PDB entry 2P6T | X-ray diffraction, 2.90 A resolution | chains A and G of the 8 polymer chains in the assembly

== Chain A (and G) ==
Molecule: Transcriptional regulator, LRP/AsnC family
Source organism: Neisseria meningitidis
Notes: chain G of this document is another copy of the same molecule, construct and numbering; everything in this record applies to it too
UniProtKB: Q9K0L9 (Q9K0L9_NEIMB); residues 1-160 here correspond to UniProt positions 28-187 (UniProt number = residue number + 27)
Sequence (162 residues; each row starts with the number of its first residue; numbers below 1 keep their minus sign (Gly-1 is residue -1)):
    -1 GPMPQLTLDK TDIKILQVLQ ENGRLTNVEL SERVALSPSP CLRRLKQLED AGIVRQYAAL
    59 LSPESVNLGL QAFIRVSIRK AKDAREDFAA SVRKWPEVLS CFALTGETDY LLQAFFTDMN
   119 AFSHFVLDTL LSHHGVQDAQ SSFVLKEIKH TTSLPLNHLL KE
Unresolved in the structure: -1 to 2, 159-160 (chain G: -1 to 0, 159-160)
Differences from the reference sequence: cloning artifact (-1 to 0); modified residue (1, 117)
Modified / non-standard residues: Mse1 (selenomethionine); Mse117 (selenomethionine; parent Met)
Small-molecule neighbours:
  - leucine (LEU), molecule 1: Leu102, Thr103, Gly104, Thr106, Asp107
  - leucine (LEU), molecule 2: Val124, Leu125, Leu129, Ala137, Gln138, Ser139

== How chain A and chain G interact ==
Pairs across the interface (11; chain A residue first):
  Lys78(A) with Arg77(G); His132(G), hydrogen bond (side chain-backbone); Val134(G)
  Arg83(A) with Leu125(G), hydrogen bond (side chain-backbone); Leu129(G)
  Thr103(A) with Mse117(G); Phe120(G); Ser139(G)
  Gly104(A) with Ala137(G); Gln138(G)
  Glu105(A) with Gln138(G)
Other interface residues (no listed pair), chain A (6 interface residues in all): Asp107
Other interface residues (no listed pair), chain G (14 interface residues in all): His131, Gly133, Asp136, Phe141

== Overview ==
The interface between chain A and chain G involves 6 residues on one side and 14 on the other, with 2 hydrogen
bonds. Polar pairs include Lys78(A)-His132(G) and Arg83(A)-Leu125(G). Ligands of chain A: leucine.
Chain A and chain G are both Transcriptional regulator, LRP/AsnC family (Neisseria meningitidis); the
structure, CRYSTAL STRUCTURE OF TRANSCRIPTIONAL REGULATOR NMB0573 and L-LEUCINE COMPLEX FROM NEISSERIA
MENINGITIDIS, was determined by X-ray diffraction (same publication as 2P5V and 2P6S).
